2N4Q - chains A and B; structure by solution NMR.

# Chain A
Molecule: Chromobox protein homolog 8
Organism: Homo sapiens
UniProt: Q9HC52 (CBX8_HUMAN); residues 327-349 here = UniProt positions 327-349
Amino-acid sequence (24 residues; row label = number of the first residue in the row):
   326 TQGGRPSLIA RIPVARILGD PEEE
Construct notes: expression tag (326)
Curated features (UniProtKB/Swiss-Prot):
  - modified residue: Ser-332 (Phosphoserine)

# Chain B
Molecule: Protein AF-9
Organism: Homo sapiens
UniProt: P42568 (AF9_HUMAN); residue numbers follow UniProt; this construct covers 500-568
Amino-acid sequence (70 residues; each row starts with the number of its first residue):
   499 MDKAYLDELV ELHRRLMTLR ERHILQQIVN LIEETGHFHI TNTTFDFDLC SLDKTTVRKL
   559 QSYLETSGTS
Construct notes: expression tag (499)

# Interface between chain A and chain B
Residue-residue contacts (17):
  Leu-333(A) with Val-508(B); Asp-546(B); Leu-547(B)
  Ile-334(A) with Asp-544(B); Phe-545(B)
  Ala-335(A) with His-511(B); Asp-544(B); Phe-545(B)
  Arg-336(A) with Phe-543(B)
  Ile-337(A) with Phe-543(B); Phe-545(B)
  Pro-338(A) with Thr-542(B)
  Val-339(A) with Phe-543(B)
  Arg-341(A) with Arg-520(B)
  Ile-342(A) with Gln-524(B); Val-527(B); Phe-543(B)
Other interface residues (no listed pair), chain B (14 interface residues in all): Leu-507, Ile-538, Cys-548

# Summary
9 residues of chain A face 14 of chain B across their interface.
Chain A is Chromobox protein homolog 8 and chain B is Protein AF-9, both from Homo sapiens; the structure,
Solution NMR structure of CBX8 in complex with AF9 (CBX8-AF9), was determined by solution NMR.
